3L9K - chains A and Y; structure by X-ray diffraction, 3.00 A resolution.

Chain A:
Name: RE64145p
Source organism: Drosophila melanogaster
Reference sequence: Q7KMS3 (Q7KMS3_DROME); residues 1-97 here = UniProt positions 1-97
Amino-acid sequence (97 residues; each row starts with the number of its first residue):
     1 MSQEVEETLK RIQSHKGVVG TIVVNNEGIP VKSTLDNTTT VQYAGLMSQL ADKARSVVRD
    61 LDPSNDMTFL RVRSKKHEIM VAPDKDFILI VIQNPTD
Not modelled in the structure: 1-2

Chain Y:
Name: Dynein intermediate chain, cytosolic
Source organism: Drosophila melanogaster
Reference sequence: Q24246 (DYIN_DROME); residues 221-258 here correspond to UniProt positions 242-279 (UniProt number = residue number + 21)
Amino-acid sequence (38 residues; numbered 221 to 258; the number before each row is that of its first residue):
   221 LSEEQKQMII LSENFQRFVV RAGRVIERAL SENVDIYT

Interface between chain A and chain Y:
Residue-residue contacts - 42 pairs, chain A then chain Y:
  Val-5(A) with Phe-235(Y), hydrophobic; Gln-236(Y); Val-239(Y), hydrophobic
  Glu-6(A) with Leu-231(Y)
  Thr-8(A) with Val-239(Y)
  Leu-9(A) with Val-239(Y), hydrophobic
  Arg-11(A) with Glu-247(Y)
  His-15(A) with Leu-250(Y), hydrogen bond (side chain-backbone); Ser-251(Y), hydrogen bond (side chain-backbone); Ile-256(Y)
  Lys-16(A) with Val-254(Y); Ile-256(Y), hydrogen bond (side chain-backbone)
  Ile-29(A) with Leu-221(Y)
  Pro-30(A) with Lys-226(Y)
  Val-31(A) with Lys-226(Y); Ile-230(Y), hydrophobic
  Phe-69(A) with Ala-249(Y), hydrophobic
  Arg-71(A) with Ala-249(Y); Glu-252(Y), salt bridge; Asn-253(Y)
  Arg-73(A) with Asn-253(Y)
  Glu-78(A) with Asn-253(Y), hydrogen bond
  Met-80(A) with Ala-249(Y), hydrophobic; Leu-250(Y), hydrophobic; Asn-253(Y)
  Ala-82(A) with Ala-242(Y), hydrophobic
  Asp-84(A) with Phe-238(Y)
  Asp-86(A) with Asn-234(Y)
  Phe-87(A) with Ile-229(Y), hydrophobic; Phe-235(Y), hydrophobic; Phe-238(Y)
  Ile-88(A) with Phe-238(Y)
  Leu-89(A) with Phe-238(Y); Ala-242(Y), hydrophobic; Ile-246(Y), hydrophobic
  Val-91(A) with Ile-246(Y), hydrophobic
  Gln-93(A) with Leu-250(Y), hydrogen bond (side chain-backbone); Asn-253(Y), hydrogen bond; Val-254(Y)
  Pro-95(A) with Asn-253(Y)
  Thr-96(A) with Asn-253(Y), hydrogen bond (backbone-backbone); Val-254(Y)
Also at the interface, not in a pair above, chain A (30 interface residues in all): Glu-4, Ile-12, Val-18, Val-23, Asn-94
Also at the interface, not in a pair above, chain Y (25 interface residues in all): Val-240, Arg-241, Gly-243, Val-245, Asp-255

In short:
30 residues of chain A face 25 of chain Y across their interface; the contacts include 7 hydrogen bonds and 1
salt bridge. Among the polar pairs are Arg-71(A)/Glu-252(Y), His-15(A)/Leu-250(Y) and His-15(A)/Ser-251(Y).
Here chain A is RE64145p and chain Y is Dynein intermediate chain, cytosolic, both from Drosophila
melanogaster. Entry 3L9K (Insights into dynein assembly from a dynein intermediate chain-light chain roadblock
structure) was determined by X-ray diffraction.
